PDB entry 6J5G | X-ray diffraction, 3.29 A resolution | chains A and L of the 3 polymer chains in the assembly

# Chain A
Name: Envelope protein E
Source organism: Tick-borne encephalitis virus European subtype (strain Neudoerfl)
UniProtKB: P14336 (POLG_TBEVW); residues 1-401 here correspond to UniProt positions 281-681 (UniProt number = residue number + 280)
Sequence (407 residues; numbered 1 to 407; the number before each row is that of its first residue):
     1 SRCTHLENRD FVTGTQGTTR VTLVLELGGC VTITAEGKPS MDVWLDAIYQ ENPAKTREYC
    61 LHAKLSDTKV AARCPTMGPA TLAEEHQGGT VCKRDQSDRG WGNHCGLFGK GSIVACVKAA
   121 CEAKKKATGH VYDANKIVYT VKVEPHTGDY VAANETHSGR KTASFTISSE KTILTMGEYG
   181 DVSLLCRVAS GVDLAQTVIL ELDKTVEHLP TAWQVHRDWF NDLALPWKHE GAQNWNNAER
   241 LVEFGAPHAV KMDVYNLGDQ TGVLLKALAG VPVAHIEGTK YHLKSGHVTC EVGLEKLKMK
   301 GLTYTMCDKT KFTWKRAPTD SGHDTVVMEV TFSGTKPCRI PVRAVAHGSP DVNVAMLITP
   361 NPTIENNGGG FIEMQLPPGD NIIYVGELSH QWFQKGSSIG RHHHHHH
Not modelled in the structure: 23, 146-158, 183-184, 296-303, 398-407
Differences from the reference sequence: expression tag (402-407)
Disulfide bonds: C3-C30, C60-C121, C74-C105, C92-C116, C186-C290, C307-C338
Swiss-Prot annotation at these positions:
  - region: D98 to G111 (Fusion peptide)
  - glycosylation: N154 (N-linked (GlcNAc...) asparagine)

# Chain L
Name: antibody light chain
Source organism: Mus musculus
Notes: antibody fragment or engineered binder
Sequence (109 residues; row label = number of the first residue in the row):
     1 DIELTQSPAS LSASVGETVT ITCRASGNIH NYLAWYQQKQ GKSPQLLVYK AQTLADGVPS
    61 RFSGSGSGTQ YSLKINSLQP EDFGSYYCQH FWSTPPWTFG GGTKLEIKR
Not modelled in the structure: 109
Disulfide bonds: C23-C88

# Interface between chain A and chain L
Pairs across the interface - 13 pairs, chain A then chain L:
  T310(A) - Y32(L)
  T310(A) - F91(L)
  T310(A) - W92(L)
  T310(A) - S93(L)  hydrogen bond (backbone-backbone)
  K311(A) - F91(L)  hydrogen bond (side chain-backbone)
  K311(A) - S93(L)
  K311(A) - W97(L)
  F312(A) - S93(L)  hydrogen bond (backbone-side chain)
  T313(A) - S93(L)  hydrogen bond
  T313(A) - T94(L)
  S333(A) - T94(L)
  S333(A) - P95(L)
  E387(A) - Y32(L)  hydrogen bond
Other interface residues (no listed pair), chain A (7 interface residues in all): L388

# Summary
Chain A and chain L each contribute 7 residues to their interface, with 5 hydrogen bonds. Polar contacts
include K311(A)-F91(L), F312(A)-S93(L) and T313(A)-S93(L).
Chain A is Envelope protein E (Tick-borne encephalitis virus European subtype (strain Neudoerfl)) and chain L
is antibody light chain (Mus musculus); the structure, Complex structure of MAb 4.2-scFv with tick-borne
encephalitis virus envelope protein, was determined by X-ray diffraction, deposited together with 6J5C, 6J5D
and 6J5F.
